PDB entry 7GX9 | X-ray diffraction, 1.70 A resolution | chains A and D

Chain A:
Name: B-cell lymphoma 6 protein
Source organism: Homo sapiens
UniProt: P41182 (BCL6_HUMAN); residues 5-129 here = UniProt positions 5-129
Chain sequence (128 residues; numbered 2 to 129; the number before each row is that of its first residue):
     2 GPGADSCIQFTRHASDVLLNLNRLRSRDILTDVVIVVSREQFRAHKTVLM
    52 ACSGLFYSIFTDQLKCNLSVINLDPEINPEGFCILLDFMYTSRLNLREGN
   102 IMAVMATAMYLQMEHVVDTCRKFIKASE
Disordered / not traced: 2-5
Sequence notes: expression tag (2-4)
Small-molecule neighbours: A1AB9 (4-chloro-6-[(2-oxo-2,3-dihydro-1H-indol-5-yl)amino]pyrimidine-5-carbonitrile): Asn-21, Arg-24, Leu-25, Arg-28, Met-51, Ala-52, Cys-53, Ser-54, Gly-55, Tyr-58, Gln-113, Met-114, Glu-115

Chain D:
Name: WVIP tetrapeptide
Chain sequence (6 residues; each row starts with the number of its first residue; numbering starts at 0):
     0 XWVIPA
Modified / non-standard residues: ACE (acetyl group) at position 0

Interface between chain A and chain D:
Residue-residue contacts (11):
  Cys-8(A) / Pro-4(D)
  Ile-9(A) / Trp-1(D)  hydrophobic
  Ile-9(A) / Val-2(D)
  Gln-10(A) / ACE_0(D)
  Gln-10(A) / Trp-1(D)
  Gln-10(A) / Val-2(D)  hydrogen bond (backbone-backbone)
  Gln-10(A) / Pro-4(D)
  Phe-11(A) / ACE_0(D)
  Phe-11(A) / Trp-1(D)
  Thr-12(A) / ACE_0(D)  hydrogen bond (backbone-backbone)
  Thr-12(A) / Val-2(D)
Interface residues without a listed pair, chain D (5 interface residues in all): Ile-3

Overview:
The chain A/chain D interface involves 5 residues from each chain; the contacts include 2 hydrogen bonds. The
backbones hydrogen-bond at Gln-10(A)/Val-2(D) and Thr-12(A)/ACE_0(D). Ligands of chain A: compound A1AB9.
Here chain A is B-cell lymphoma 6 protein (Homo sapiens) and chain D is WVIP tetrapeptide. Entry 7GX9 (Crystal
Structure of B-cell lymphoma 6 protein BTB domain in complex with ligand 7 at 21.75 ...) was determined by
X-ray diffraction (same publication as 7GUD, 7GUE, 7GUF, 7GUG, 7GUH, 7GUI and 126 further entries).
